6E4W - chains A and C of the 3 polymer chains in the assembly; structure by X-ray diffraction, 3.35 A resolution.

[Chain A]
Molecule: 5'-AMP-activated protein kinase catalytic subunit alpha-1
Organism: Rattus norvegicus
Notes: EC 2.7.11.1, 2.7.11.27, 2.7.11.31, 2.7.11.26
Reference sequence: P54645 (AAPK1_RAT); residues 0-548 here correspond to UniProt positions 11-559 (UniProt number = residue number + 11)
Amino-acid sequence (503 residues; numbered -1 to 548; 47 numbers in that range are skipped by the numbering (no residue carries them; nothing is unmodelled there); the number before each row is that of its first residue; numbers below 1 keep their minus sign (Gly-1 is residue -1)):
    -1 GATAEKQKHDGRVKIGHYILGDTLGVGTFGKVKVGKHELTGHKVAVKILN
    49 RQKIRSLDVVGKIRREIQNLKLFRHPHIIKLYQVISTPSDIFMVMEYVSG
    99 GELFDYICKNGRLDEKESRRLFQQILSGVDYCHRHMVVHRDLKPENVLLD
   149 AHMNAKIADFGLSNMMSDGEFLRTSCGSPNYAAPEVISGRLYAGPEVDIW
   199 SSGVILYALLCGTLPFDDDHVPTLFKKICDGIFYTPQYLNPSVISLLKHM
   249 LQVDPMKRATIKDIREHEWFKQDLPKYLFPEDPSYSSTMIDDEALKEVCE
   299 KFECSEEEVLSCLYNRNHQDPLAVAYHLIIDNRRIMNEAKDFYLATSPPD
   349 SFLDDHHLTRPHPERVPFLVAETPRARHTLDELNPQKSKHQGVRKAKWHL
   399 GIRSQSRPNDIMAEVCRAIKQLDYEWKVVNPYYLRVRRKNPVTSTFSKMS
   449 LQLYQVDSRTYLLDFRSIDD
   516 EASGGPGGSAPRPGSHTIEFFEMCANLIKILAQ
Disordered / not traced: -1 to 8, 278-394, 516-529
Construct notes: expression tag (-1); linker (517-524)
Modified positions: Thr172 (phosphothreonine; TPO)
Curated features (UniProtKB/Swiss-Prot):
  - active site: Asp139 (Proton acceptor)
  - binding site (ATP): Leu22 to Val30, Lys45
  - modified residue: Thr21 (Phosphothreonine), Thr172 (Phosphothreonine), Thr258 (Phosphothreonine), Thr344 (Phosphothreonine), Ser345 (Phosphoserine), Ser349 (Phosphoserine), Thr357 (Phosphothreonine), Thr371 (Phosphothreonine), Ser386 (Phosphoserine), Ser456 (Phosphoserine)
Residues lining bound ligands:
  - HUG (1-O-(4,6-difluoro-5-{4-[(2S)-oxan-2-yl]phenyl}-1H-indole-3-carbonyl)-beta-D-glucopyranuronic acid): Val11, Leu18, Gly19, Lys29, Lys31, Ile46, Asn48, Lys51, Asp88, Phe90
  - staurosporine (STU): Leu22, Gly23, Val24, Gly25, Val30, Ala43, Lys45, Ile77, Met93, Glu94, Tyr95, Val96, Gly99, Glu100, Glu143, Asn144, Leu146, Ala156, Asp157

[Chain C]
Molecule: 5'-AMP-activated protein kinase subunit gamma-1
Organism: Rattus norvegicus
Reference sequence: P80385 (AAKG1_RAT); numbering as in UniProt (aligned over 1-330)
Amino-acid sequence (330 residues; row label = number of the first residue in the row):
     1 MESVAAESAPAPENEHSQETPESNSSVYTTFMKSHRCYDLIPTSSKLVVF
    51 DTSLQVKKAFFALVTNGVRAAPLWDSKKQSFVGMLTITDFINILHRYYKS
   101 ALVQIYELEEHKIETWREVYLQDSFKPLVCISPNASLFDAVSSLIRNKIH
   151 RLPVIDPESGNTLYILTHKRILKFLKLFITEFPKPEFMSKSLEELQIGTY
   201 ANIAMVRTTTPVYVALGIFVQHRVSALPVVDEKGRVVDIYSKFDVINLAA
   251 EKTYNNLDVSVTKALQHRSHYFEGVLKCYLHETLEAIINRLVEAEVHRLV
   301 VVDEHDVVKGIVSLSDILQALVLTGGEKKP
Disordered / not traced: 1-27, 181-190, 269-275, 323-330
Curated features (UniProtKB/Swiss-Prot):
  - motif: Leu137 to Glu158 (AMPK pseudosubstrate)
  - binding site (ADP): Arg69, Met84 to Asp89, Val129, His150, Arg151, Lys169, Ser241 to Asp244, Arg268, Leu276, His297, Arg298
  - binding site (AMP): Arg69, Met84 to Asp89, Val129, His150, Arg151, Lys169, Thr199, Ala204, Ser225, Ala226, Ser241 to Asp244, Arg268, Leu276, His297, Arg298, Ser313 to Asp316
  - binding site (ATP): Arg69, Met84 to Asp89, Val129, His150, Arg151, Lys169, Ser241 to Asp244, Arg268, Leu276, His297, Arg298
  - modified residue: Ser260 (Phosphoserine), Thr262 (Phosphothreonine), Ser269 (Phosphoserine)
Residues lining bound ligands:
  - ADP (adenosine-5'-diphosphate): Arg69, Met84, Thr86, Ile87, Thr88, Asp89, Tyr120, Lys126, Pro127, Leu128, Val129, Ile149, His150, Arg151, Pro153, Lys242
  - adenosine monophosphate (AMP), molecule 1: Arg69, Ser225, Ile239, Ser241, Lys242, Phe243, Asp244, Arg268, Leu276, Val296, His297, Arg298, Leu299, Val300
  - adenosine monophosphate (AMP), molecule 2: His150, Gly198, Thr199, Asn202, Ile203, Ala204, Val224, Ser225, Ala226, Pro228, Arg298, Ile311, Ser313, Ser315, Asp316

[Chain A / chain C interface]
Contacting residue pairs (20; chain A residue first):
  Arg436(A) - Gln79(C)
  Asn438(A) - Gln79(C)  hydrogen bond
  Val440(A) - Lys77(C)
  Val440(A) - Lys78(C)
  Val440(A) - Gln79(C)
  Ser530(A) - Trp74(C)
  Ser530(A) - Phe81(C)
  Ser530(A) - Ser159(C)
  Ser530(A) - Gly160(C)
  Ser530(A) - Asn161(C)  hydrogen bond
  His531(A) - Ser159(C)  hydrogen bond (backbone-backbone)
  His531(A) - Asn161(C)  hydrogen bond (backbone-side chain)
  Thr532(A) - Asn161(C)  hydrogen bond (backbone-side chain)
  Ile533(A) - Trp74(C)  hydrophobic
  Ile533(A) - Phe81(C)  hydrophobic
  Glu534(A) - Trp74(C)
  Glu534(A) - Gln79(C)
  Glu537(A) - Trp74(C)  hydrogen bond
  Glu537(A) - Ser76(C)  hydrogen bond
  Glu537(A) - Gln79(C)  hydrogen bond
Also at the interface, not in a pair above, chain A (10 interface residues in all): Thr441
Also at the interface, not in a pair above, chain C (10 interface residues in all): Val49

[Summary]
Chain A and chain C each contribute 10 residues to their interface, with 8 hydrogen bonds. Polar contacts
include Asn438(A)-Gln79(C), Ser530(A)-Asn161(C) and His531(A)-Asn161(C). Bound to chain A: staurosporine and
compound HUG. Ligands of chain C: adenosine monophosphate and ADP.
Chain A is 5'-AMP-activated protein kinase catalytic subunit alpha-1 and chain C is 5'-AMP-activated protein
kinase subunit gamma-1, both from Rattus norvegicus; the structure, Structure of AMPK bound to activator, was
determined by X-ray diffraction together with 6E4T and 6E4U from the same study.
